Entry 4QWL (X-ray diffraction, 2.60 A resolution); this record covers chains V and W of the 28 polymer chains in the assembly.

[Chain V]
Name: Proteasome subunit beta type-2
From: Saccharomyces cerevisiae
UniProt: P25043 (PSB2_YEAST); residues 1-232 here correspond to UniProt positions 30-261 (UniProt number = residue number + 29)
Sequence (232 residues; each row starts with the number of its first residue):
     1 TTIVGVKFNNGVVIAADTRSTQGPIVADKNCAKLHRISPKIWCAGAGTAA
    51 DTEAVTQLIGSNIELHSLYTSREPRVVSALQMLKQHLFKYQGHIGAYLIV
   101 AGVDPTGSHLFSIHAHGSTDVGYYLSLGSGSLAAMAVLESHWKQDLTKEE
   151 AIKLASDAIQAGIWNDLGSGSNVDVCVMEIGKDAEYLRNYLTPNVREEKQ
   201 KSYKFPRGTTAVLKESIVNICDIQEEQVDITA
Unresolved in the structure: 223-232
UniProt features mapped onto this chain:
  - active site: Thr1 (Nucleophile)
Glycans and other covalent adducts: CARFILZOMIB, bound form (3BV) linked to Thr1

[Chain W]
Name: Proteasome subunit beta type-3
From: Saccharomyces cerevisiae
UniProt: P25451 (PSB3_YEAST); residues 0-204 here correspond to UniProt positions 1-205 (UniProt number = residue number + 1)
Sequence (205 residues; each row starts with the number of its first residue; numbering starts at 0):
     0 MSDPSSINGGIVVAMTGKDCVAIACDLRLGSQSLGVSNKFEKIFHYGHVF
    50 LGITGLATDVTTLNEMFRYKTNLYKLKEERAIEPETFTQLVSSSLYERRF
   100 GPYFVGPVVAGINSKSGKPFIAGFDLIGCIDEAKDFIVSGTASDQLFGMC
   150 ESLYEPNLEPEDLFETISQALLNAADRDALSGWGAVVYIIKKDEVVKRYL
   200 KMRQD
Unresolved in the structure: 0
UniProt features mapped onto this chain:
  - modified residue: Ser30 (Phosphoserine)
  - cross-link: Lys69 (Glycyl lysine isopeptide (Lys-Gly) (interchain with G-Cter in ubiquitin))

[How chain V and chain W interact]
Residue-residue contacts (60; chain V residue first):
  Ile25(V) - Asp143(W)
  Ile25(V) - Phe146(W)  hydrophobic
  Ala27(V) - Asp130(W)
  Asp28(V) - Asp130(W)
  Asp28(V) - Glu131(W)
  Lys29(V) - Glu150(W)  salt bridge
  Ala49(V) - Cys128(W)  hydrophobic
  Ala50(V) - Tyr95(W)
  Ala50(V) - Ile126(W)  hydrophobic
  Ala50(V) - Cys128(W)  hydrophobic
  Asp51(V) - Tyr95(W)  hydrogen bond
  Asp51(V) - Arg98(W)  salt bridge
  Ala54(V) - Tyr95(W)
  Tyr90(V) - Phe99(W)  hydrophobic
  His93(V) - Arg98(W)  hydrogen bond (backbone-side chain)
  His93(V) - Phe99(W)
  Arg196(V) - Glu150(W)  salt bridge
  Lys199(V) - Glu150(W)
  Lys199(V) - Ser151(W)
  Lys199(V) - Tyr153(W)  hydrogen bond (side chain-backbone)
  Ser202(V) - Glu154(W)  hydrogen bond
  Tyr203(V) - Ser151(W)
  Tyr203(V) - Leu152(W)  hydrophobic
  Tyr203(V) - Glu154(W)
  Lys204(V) - Glu154(W)  hydrogen bond (backbone-side chain)
  Lys204(V) - Asp161(W)
  Phe205(V) - Leu152(W)  hydrophobic
  Phe205(V) - Glu164(W)
  Phe205(V) - Gln168(W)
  Arg207(V) - Glu160(W)
  Arg207(V) - Asp161(W)  salt bridge
  Gly208(V) - Glu164(W)  hydrogen bond (backbone-side chain)
  Thr209(V) - Glu164(W)  hydrogen bond (backbone-side chain)
  Thr210(V) - Glu164(W)  hydrogen bond
  Thr210(V) - Ser167(W)
  Thr210(V) - Gln168(W)  hydrogen bond
  Thr210(V) - Leu199(W)
  Ala211(V) - Leu199(W)
  Ala211(V) - Lys200(W)  hydrogen bond (backbone-backbone)
  Val212(V) - Phe163(W)  hydrophobic
  Val212(V) - Tyr198(W)
  Leu213(V) - Tyr198(W)  hydrogen bond (backbone-backbone)
  Leu213(V) - Leu199(W)
  Leu213(V) - Lys200(W)
  Lys214(V) - Lys196(W)
  Lys214(V) - Arg197(W)
  Lys214(V) - Tyr198(W)  hydrogen bond (backbone-backbone)
  Glu215(V) - Lys196(W)
  Glu215(V) - Arg197(W)  salt bridge
  Ser216(V) - Val194(W)
  Ser216(V) - Val195(W)
  Ser216(V) - Lys196(W)  hydrogen bond (backbone-backbone)
  Ile217(V) - Val194(W)
  Val218(V) - His44(W)
  Val218(V) - Val194(W)  hydrogen bond (backbone-backbone)
  Val218(V) - Lys196(W)
  Asn219(V) - His44(W)
  Ile220(V) - Gly46(W)
  Ile220(V) - Val194(W)  hydrophobic
  Asp222(V) - Lys74(W)  salt bridge
Other interface residues (no listed pair), chain V (35 interface residues in all): Val26, Thr48, Ile94, Pro206
Other interface residues (no listed pair), chain W (37 interface residues in all): His47, Phe49, Glu158, Thr165, Leu171, Tyr187, Glu193

[Overview]
The interface between chain V and chain W involves 35 residues on one side and 37 on the other, with 14
hydrogen bonds and 6 salt bridges. Polar pairs include Lys29(V)-Glu150(W), Asp51(V)-Arg98(W) and
Arg196(V)-Glu150(W). UniProt lists active-site residue Thr1(V) on chain V.
Here chain V is Proteasome subunit beta type-2 and chain W is Proteasome subunit beta type-3, both from
Saccharomyces cerevisiae. Entry 4QWL (yCP beta5-A50V mutant in complex with carfilzomib) was determined by
X-ray diffraction together with 4QUX, 4QUY, 4QV0, 4QV1, 4QV3, 4QV4 and 42 further entries from the same study.
